PDB entry 3S14 | X-ray diffraction, 2.85 A resolution | chains C and K of the 12 polymer chains in the assembly

Chain C:
Protein: DNA-directed RNA polymerase II subunit RPB3
Source organism: Saccharomyces cerevisiae S288c
UniProtKB: P16370 (RPB3_YEAST); numbering as in UniProt (aligned over 1-318)
Amino-acid sequence (318 residues; row label = number of the first residue in the row):
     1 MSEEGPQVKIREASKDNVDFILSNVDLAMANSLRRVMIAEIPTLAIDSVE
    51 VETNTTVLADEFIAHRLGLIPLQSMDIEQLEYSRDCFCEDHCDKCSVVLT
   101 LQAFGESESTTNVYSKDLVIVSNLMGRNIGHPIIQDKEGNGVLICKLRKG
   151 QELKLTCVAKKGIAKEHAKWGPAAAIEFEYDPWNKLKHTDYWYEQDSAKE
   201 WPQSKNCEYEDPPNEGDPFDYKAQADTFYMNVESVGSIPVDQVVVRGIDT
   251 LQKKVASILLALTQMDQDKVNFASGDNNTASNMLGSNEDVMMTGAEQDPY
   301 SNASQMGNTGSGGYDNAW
Not modelled in the structure: 1-2, 269-318
Ion coordination: Zn2+: Cys86, Cys88, Cys92, Cys95
UniProt features mapped onto this chain:
  - binding site (Zn(2+)): Cys86, Cys88, Cys92, Cys95
  - modified residue: Ser2 (N-acetylserine)
  - natural variant: Ala30 (A30D: In mutant RPB3-1)
  - mutagenesis: Lys9 (K9E: Transcript termination readthrough)

Chain K:
Protein: DNA-directed RNA polymerase II subunit RPB11
Source organism: Saccharomyces cerevisiae S288c
UniProtKB: P38902 (RPB11_YEAST); numbering as in UniProt (aligned over 1-120)
Amino-acid sequence (120 residues; numbered 1 to 120; the number before each row is that of its first residue):
     1 MNAPDRFELFLLGEGESKLKIDPDTKAPNAVVITFEKEDHTLGNLIRAEL
    51 LNDRKVLFAAYKVEHPFFARFKLRIQTTEGYDPKDALKNACNSIINKLGA
   101 LKTNFETEWNLQTLAADDAF
Not modelled in the structure: 115-120
UniProt features mapped onto this chain:
  - mutagenesis: Glu108 (E108G/V: Transcript termination readthrough; E108K: Transcript termination readthrough. Lethal), Leu111 (L111P: Transcript termination readthrough), Leu114 (L114P: Transcript termination readthrough)

Interface between chain C and chain K:
Contacting residue pairs (85):
  Glu3(C) - Ala100(K)
  Glu3(C) - Thr103(K)
  Glu3(C) - Asn104(K)  hydrogen bond (backbone-side chain)
  Glu4(C) - Asn96(K)
  Glu4(C) - Ala100(K)
  Pro6(C) - Lys97(K)
  Pro6(C) - Leu101(K)  hydrophobic
  Pro6(C) - Asn104(K)  hydrogen bond (backbone-side chain)
  Gln7(C) - Asn104(K)  hydrogen bond
  Val8(C) - Leu101(K)  hydrophobic
  Val8(C) - Phe105(K)  hydrophobic
  Val8(C) - Glu108(K)
  Lys9(C) - Glu108(K)
  Ile10(C) - Glu108(K)  hydrogen bond (backbone-side chain)
  Ile10(C) - Trp109(K)
  Ile10(C) - Gln112(K)
  Ala13(C) - Trp109(K)  hydrophobic
  Ala13(C) - Leu114(K)
  Ser14(C) - Trp109(K)
  Ser14(C) - Leu114(K)
  Val18(C) - Trp109(K)  hydrophobic
  Leu22(C) - Leu101(K)  hydrophobic
  Asp26(C) - Ala48(K)
  Ala28(C) - Asn44(K)
  Ala28(C) - Leu45(K)
  Ala28(C) - Ala48(K)  hydrophobic
  Met29(C) - Leu45(K)  hydrophobic
  Met29(C) - Ile94(K)  hydrophobic
  Met29(C) - Lys97(K)
  Met29(C) - Leu98(K)  hydrophobic
  Ser32(C) - Thr41(K)  hydrogen bond (side chain-backbone)
  Ser32(C) - Leu45(K)
  Arg35(C) - Asp39(K)  salt bridge
  Arg35(C) - His40(K)
  Arg35(C) - Thr41(K)  hydrogen bond
  Val36(C) - Thr41(K)
  Glu40(C) - Thr41(K)
  Arg84(C) - Leu11(K)
  Ala164(C) - Arg6(K)
  Lys165(C) - Arg6(K)  hydrogen bond (backbone-side chain)
  Lys165(C) - Leu9(K)
  Lys165(C) - Asp39(K)  salt bridge
  Glu166(C) - Arg6(K)  hydrogen bond (backbone-side chain)
  Glu166(C) - Phe10(K)
  His167(C) - Arg6(K)
  Val240(C) - Trp109(K)  hydrophobic
  Asp241(C) - Phe105(K)
  Asp241(C) - Trp109(K)
  Val244(C) - Phe105(K)  hydrophobic
  Val245(C) - Lys102(K)
  Val245(C) - Phe105(K)  hydrophobic
  Val245(C) - Glu106(K)
  Ile248(C) - Leu98(K)
  Ile248(C) - Leu101(K)  hydrophobic
  Ile248(C) - Lys102(K)
  Asp249(C) - Lys102(K)  salt bridge
  Leu251(C) - Thr41(K)
  Leu251(C) - Leu45(K)  hydrophobic
  Leu251(C) - Leu98(K)  hydrophobic
  Gln252(C) - Ile95(K)
  Gln252(C) - Leu98(K)
  Gln252(C) - Gly99(K)
  Gln252(C) - Lys102(K)  hydrogen bond
  Lys254(C) - Glu38(K)  salt bridge
  Lys254(C) - Leu42(K)
  Val255(C) - Leu42(K)  hydrophobic
  Val255(C) - Cys91(K)
  Val255(C) - Ile94(K)  hydrophobic
  Val255(C) - Ile95(K)  hydrophobic
  Ala256(C) - Ile95(K)
  Ile258(C) - Lys18(K)
  Ile258(C) - Leu19(K)
  Ile258(C) - Phe35(K)  hydrophobic
  Ile258(C) - Leu42(K)  hydrophobic
  Leu259(C) - Lys88(K)
  Leu259(C) - Cys91(K)  hydrophobic
  Leu259(C) - Asn92(K)
  Leu259(C) - Ile95(K)  hydrophobic
  Ala261(C) - Leu19(K)  hydrophobic
  Leu262(C) - Leu19(K)  hydrophobic
  Leu262(C) - Ile21(K)  hydrophobic
  Leu262(C) - Leu87(K)  hydrophobic
  Leu262(C) - Lys88(K)
  Met265(C) - Leu19(K)
  Met265(C) - Ile21(K)
Interface residues without a listed pair, chain C (43 interface residues in all): Gly5, Phe20, Leu33, Ile163
Interface residues without a listed pair, chain K (42 interface residues in all): Phe7, Lys20, Asn52, Lys84, Thr113

In short:
43 residues of chain C and 42 residues of chain K are in contact, with 9 hydrogen bonds and 4 salt bridges.
Among the polar pairs are Arg35(C)-Asp39(K), Lys165(C)-Asp39(K) and Asp249(C)-Lys102(K).
Chain C is DNA-directed RNA polymerase II subunit RPB3 and chain K is DNA-directed RNA polymerase II subunit
RPB11, both from Saccharomyces cerevisiae S288c; the structure, RNA Polymerase II Initiation Complex with a
6-nt RNA, was determined by X-ray diffraction (same publication as 3RZD, 3RZO, 3S15, 3S16, 3S17, 3S1M and 5
further entries).
